PDB entry 6OGZ | electron microscopy, 3.60 A resolution | chains K and M of the 13 polymer chains in the assembly

[Chain K (and M)]
Name: Inner capsid protein VP2
Source organism: Rotavirus A
Notes: chain M of this document is another copy of the same molecule, construct and numbering; everything in this record applies to it too
Reference sequence: G0YZK0 (G0YZK0_9REOV); residues 1-887 here = UniProt positions 1-887
Chain sequence (887 residues; row label = number of the first residue in the row):
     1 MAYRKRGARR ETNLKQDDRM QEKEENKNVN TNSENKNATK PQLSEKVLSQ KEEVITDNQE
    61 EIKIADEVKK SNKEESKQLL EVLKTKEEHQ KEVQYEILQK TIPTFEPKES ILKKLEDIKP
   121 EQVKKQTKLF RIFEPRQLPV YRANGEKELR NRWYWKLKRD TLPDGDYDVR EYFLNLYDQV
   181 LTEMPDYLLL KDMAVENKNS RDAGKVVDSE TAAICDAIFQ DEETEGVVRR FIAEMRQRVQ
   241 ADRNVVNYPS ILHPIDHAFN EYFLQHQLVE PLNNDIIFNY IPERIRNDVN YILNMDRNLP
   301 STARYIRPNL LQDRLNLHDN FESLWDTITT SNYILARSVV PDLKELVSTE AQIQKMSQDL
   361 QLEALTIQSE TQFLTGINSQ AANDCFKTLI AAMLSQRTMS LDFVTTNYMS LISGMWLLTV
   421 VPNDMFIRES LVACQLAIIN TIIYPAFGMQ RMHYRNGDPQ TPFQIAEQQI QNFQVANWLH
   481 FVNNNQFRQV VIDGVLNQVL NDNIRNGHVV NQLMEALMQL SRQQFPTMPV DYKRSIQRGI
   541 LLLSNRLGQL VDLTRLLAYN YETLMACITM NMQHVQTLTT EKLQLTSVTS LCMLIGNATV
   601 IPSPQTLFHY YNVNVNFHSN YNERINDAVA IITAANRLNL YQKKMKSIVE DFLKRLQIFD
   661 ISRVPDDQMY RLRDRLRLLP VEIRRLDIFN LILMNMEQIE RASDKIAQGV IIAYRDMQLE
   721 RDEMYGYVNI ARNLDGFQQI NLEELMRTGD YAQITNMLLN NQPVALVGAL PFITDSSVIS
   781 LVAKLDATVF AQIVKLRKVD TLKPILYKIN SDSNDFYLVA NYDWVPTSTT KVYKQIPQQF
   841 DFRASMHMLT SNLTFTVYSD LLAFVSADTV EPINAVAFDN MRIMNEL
Disordered / not traced: 1-106 (chain M: 1-61)

[Interface between chain K and chain M]
Pairs across the interface (61; chain K residue first):
  Thr349(K) - Ala65(M)
  Thr349(K) - Glu67(M)
  Thr349(K) - Val68(M)
  Glu350(K) - Glu67(M)
  Glu350(K) - Val68(M)
  Glu350(K) - Ser71(M)  hydrogen bond
  Glu350(K) - Lys73(M)
  Glu350(K) - Ser76(M)
  Ile353(K) - Leu79(M)  hydrophobic
  Gln354(K) - Glu75(M)
  Gln354(K) - Ser76(M)  hydrogen bond
  Ser357(K) - Leu79(M)
  Gln358(K) - Glu75(M)
  Leu362(K) - Leu79(M)  hydrophobic
  Glu363(K) - Lys86(M)
  Ala364(K) - Val82(M)
  Ala364(K) - Thr85(M)
  Leu365(K) - Glu363(M)
  Leu365(K) - Ala364(M)  hydrogen bond (backbone-backbone)
  Leu365(K) - Leu365(M)  hydrophobic
  Thr366(K) - Lys86(M)  hydrogen bond (backbone-side chain)
  Thr366(K) - Leu362(M)
  Thr366(K) - Glu363(M)
  Ile367(K) - His89(M)
  Ile367(K) - Gln90(M)
  Ile367(K) - Ser357(M)
  Ile367(K) - Gln358(M)
  Ile367(K) - Gln361(M)
  Ile367(K) - Leu362(M)  hydrogen bond (backbone-backbone)
  Gln368(K) - Lys86(M)
  Gln368(K) - Gln358(M)
  Gln368(K) - Gln361(M)
  Ser369(K) - Gln361(M)
  Thr371(K) - Leu83(M)
  Thr371(K) - Lys86(M)
  Gln372(K) - Gln358(M)
  Leu374(K) - Ile62(M)
  Leu374(K) - Ile64(M)
  Thr375(K) - Ile62(M)
  Gly376(K) - Lys63(M)
  Ile377(K) - Ala65(M)
  Asn378(K) - Ala65(M)
  Thr406(K) - Gln358(M)  hydrogen bond
  Leu436(K) - Leu887(M)  hydrophobic
  Gln450(K) - Met518(M)
  Gln450(K) - Leu547(M)
  Arg451(K) - Ser544(M)
  Arg451(K) - Asn545(M)  hydrogen bond
  His453(K) - Val551(M)
  His453(K) - Glu886(M)  salt bridge
  Tyr454(K) - Leu887(M)
  Arg455(K) - Met881(M)
  Arg455(K) - Asn885(M)
  Arg455(K) - Glu886(M)
  Asn456(K) - Asn885(M)  hydrogen bond (backbone-backbone)
  Thr527(K) - Gln537(M)
  Met528(K) - Leu541(M)  hydrophobic
  Met528(K) - Asn545(M)
  Pro529(K) - Leu541(M)
  Asp531(K) - Gln361(M)  hydrogen bond
  Asp531(K) - Arg538(M)  salt bridge
Interface residues without a listed pair, chain K (37 interface residues in all): Tyr408, Val432, Arg534, Ser535
Interface residues without a listed pair, chain M (39 interface residues in all): Lys355, Asp359, Arg522

[In short]
37 residues of chain K face 39 of chain M across their interface; the contacts include 9 hydrogen bonds and 2
salt bridges. Polar pairs include His453(K)-Glu886(M), Asp531(K)-Arg538(M) and Glu350(K)-Ser71(M).
Chain K and chain M are both Inner capsid protein VP2 (Rotavirus A); the structure, In situ structure of
Rotavirus RNA-dependent RNA polymerase at transcript-elongated state, was determined by electron microscopy,
deposited together with 6OGY.
